PDB entry 2JEY | X-ray diffraction, 2.70 A resolution | chains A and B

# Chain A (and B)
Name: Acetylcholinesterase
Source organism: Mus musculus
Notes: EC 3.1.1.7, 3.1.1.1; fragment: catalytic domain, residues 32-574; chain B of this document is another copy of the same molecule, construct and numbering; everything in this record applies to it too
UniProtKB: P21836 (ACES_MOUSE); residues 1-543 here correspond to UniProt positions 32-574 (UniProt number = residue number + 31)
Chain sequence (548 residues; each row starts with the number of its first residue):
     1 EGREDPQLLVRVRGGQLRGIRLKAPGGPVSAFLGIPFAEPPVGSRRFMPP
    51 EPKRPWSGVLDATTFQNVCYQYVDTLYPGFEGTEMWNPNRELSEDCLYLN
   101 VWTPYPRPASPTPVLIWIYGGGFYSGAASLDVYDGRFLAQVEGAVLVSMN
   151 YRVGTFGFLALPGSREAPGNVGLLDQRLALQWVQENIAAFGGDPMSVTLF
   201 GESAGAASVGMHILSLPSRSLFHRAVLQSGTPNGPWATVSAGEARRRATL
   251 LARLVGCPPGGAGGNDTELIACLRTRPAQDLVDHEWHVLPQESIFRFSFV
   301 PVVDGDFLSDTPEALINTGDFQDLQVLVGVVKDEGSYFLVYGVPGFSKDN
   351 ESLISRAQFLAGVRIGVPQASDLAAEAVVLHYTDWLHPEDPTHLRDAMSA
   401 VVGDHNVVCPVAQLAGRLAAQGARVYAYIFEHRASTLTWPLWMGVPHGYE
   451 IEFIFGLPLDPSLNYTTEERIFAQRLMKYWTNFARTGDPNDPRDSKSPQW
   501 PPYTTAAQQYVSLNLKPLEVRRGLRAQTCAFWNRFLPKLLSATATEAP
Disordered / not traced: 258-264, 543-548 (chain B: 1-3, 258-264, 545-548)
Cystine bridges: Cys69-Cys96, Cys257-Cys272, Cys409-Cys529
Residues lining bound ligands: HLo-7 (HLO; 1-[({2,4-bis[(E)-(hydroxyimino)methyl]pyridinium-1-yl}methoxy)methyl]-4-carbamoylpyridinium): Tyr72, Asp74, Gly121, Gly122, Tyr124, Ser203, Glu285, Trp286, Ser293, Ile294, Phe295, Arg296, Phe297, Ser298, Tyr337, Phe338, Tyr341, His447
UniProt features mapped onto this chain:
  - active site: Ser203 (Acyl-ester intermediate), Glu334 (Charge relay system), His447 (Charge relay system)
  - glycosylation (N-linked (GlcNAc...) asparagine): Asn265, Asn350, Asn464

# Interface between chain A and chain B
Pairs across the interface (45; chain A residue first):
  Leu373(A) with Phe535(B), hydrophobic; Lys538(B); Leu539(B), hydrophobic
  Glu376(A) with Lys538(B), salt bridge
  Ala377(A) with Phe535(B), hydrophobic
  Leu380(A) with Ala530(B); Arg534(B); Phe535(B), hydrophobic
  His381(A) with Gln527(B)
  Thr383(A) with Gln527(B), hydrogen bond (backbone-side chain)
  Asp384(A) with Gln527(B)
  Trp385(A) with Gln508(B), hydrogen bond (backbone-side chain); Ala526(B); Gln527(B), hydrogen bond (backbone-side chain); Ala530(B); Arg534(B)
  Leu386(A) with Ala506(B); Ala507(B); Gln508(B); Arg522(B); Gly523(B)
  His387(A) with Arg522(B), hydrogen bond
  Gln508(A) with Trp385(B), hydrogen bond (side chain-backbone); Leu386(B)
  Arg522(A) with Leu386(B); His387(B)
  Ala526(A) with Trp385(B); Leu386(B)
  Gln527(A) with Leu380(B); His381(B), hydrogen bond (side chain-backbone); Thr383(B), hydrogen bond (side chain-backbone); Asp384(B); Trp385(B), hydrogen bond (side chain-backbone)
  Ala530(A) with Trp385(B)
  Arg534(A) with Trp385(B)
  Phe535(A) with Leu373(B); Ala377(B), hydrophobic; Leu380(B), hydrophobic; Phe535(B), hydrophobic
  Lys538(A) with Leu373(B); Glu376(B)
  Leu539(A) with Leu373(B), hydrophobic; Phe535(B), hydrophobic; Leu539(B), hydrophobic
  Ala542(A) with Ala544(B)
Interface residues without a listed pair, chain A (21 interface residues in all): Ala506
Interface residues without a listed pair, chain B (25 interface residues in all): Ala542, Thr543

# Summary
21 residues of chain A face 25 of chain B across their interface, with 8 hydrogen bonds and 1 salt bridge.
Among the polar pairs are Glu376(A)-Lys538(B), Thr383(A)-Gln527(B) and Trp385(A)-Gln508(B). Ligands of chain
A: HLo-7. Curated annotation (UniProt) lists 3 active-site residues on chain A.
Chain A and chain B are both Acetylcholinesterase (Mus musculus); the structure, Mus musculus
acetylcholinesterase in complex with HLo-7, was determined by X-ray diffraction (same publication as 2JEZ and
2JF0).
